Entry 5XXR (X-ray diffraction, 2.65 A resolution); this record covers chain A.

== Chain A ==
Molecule: Protein RibT
From: Bacillus subtilis (strain 168)
Notes: EC 2.3.1.-
Reference sequence: P17622 (RIBT_BACSU); residues 1-124 here = UniProt positions 1-124
Chain sequence (132 residues; numbered 1 to 132; the number before each row is that of its first residue):
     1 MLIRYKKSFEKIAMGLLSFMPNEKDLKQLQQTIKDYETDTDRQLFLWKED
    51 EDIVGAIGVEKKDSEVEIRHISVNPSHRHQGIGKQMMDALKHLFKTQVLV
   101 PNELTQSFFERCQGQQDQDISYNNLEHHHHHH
Not modelled in the structure: 124-132
Sequence notes: expression tag (125-132)
Modified / non-standard residues: Mse1, Mse14, Mse20, Mse86, Mse87 (selenomethionine; parent Met)
Residues lining bound ligands: coenzyme A (COA): Phe19, Mse20, Pro21, Ile71, Ser72, Val73, His77, Arg78, His79, Gln80, Gly81, Ile82, Gly83, Lys84, Leu104, Thr105, Ser107, Phe108, Arg111

== Summary ==
Bound to chain A: coenzyme A.
Chain A is Protein RibT (Bacillus subtilis (strain 168)); the structure, Crystal structure of selenomethionine
labelled RIBT from Bacillus subtilis, was determined by X-ray diffraction, deposited together with 5XXS.
